6G7F - chains F and G of the 28 polymer chains in the assembly; structure by X-ray diffraction, 2.70 A resolution.

== Chain F ==
Name: Probable proteasome subunit alpha type-7
Organism: Saccharomyces cerevisiae (strain ATCC 204508 / S288c)
Notes: EC 3.4.25.1
Reference sequence: P21242 (PSA7_YEAST); residues -3 to 284 here correspond to UniProt positions 1-288 (UniProt number = residue number + 4)
Chain sequence (288 residues; row label = number of the first residue in the row; numbers below 1 keep their minus sign (Met-3 is residue -3)):
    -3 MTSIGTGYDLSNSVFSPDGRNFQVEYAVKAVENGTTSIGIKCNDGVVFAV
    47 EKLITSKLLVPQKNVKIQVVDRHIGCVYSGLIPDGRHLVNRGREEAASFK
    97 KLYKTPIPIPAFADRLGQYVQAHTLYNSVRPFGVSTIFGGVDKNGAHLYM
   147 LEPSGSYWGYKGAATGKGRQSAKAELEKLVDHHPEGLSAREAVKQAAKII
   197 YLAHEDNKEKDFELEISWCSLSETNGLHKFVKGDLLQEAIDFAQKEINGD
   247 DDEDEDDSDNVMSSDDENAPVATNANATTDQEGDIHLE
Unresolved in the structure: -3 to 1, 245-284
Swiss-Prot annotation at these positions:
  - modified residue: Thr-2 (N-acetylthreonine)

== Chain G ==
Name: Proteasome subunit alpha type-1
Organism: Saccharomyces cerevisiae (strain ATCC 204508 / S288c)
Notes: EC 3.4.25.1
Reference sequence: P21243 (PSA1_YEAST); residues -8 to 243 here correspond to UniProt positions 1-252 (UniProt number = residue number + 9)
Chain sequence (252 residues; row label = number of the first residue in the row; numbers below 1 keep their minus sign (Met-8 is residue -8)):
    -8 MSGAAAASAAGYDRHITIFSPEGRLYQVEYAFKATNQTNINSLAVRGKDC
    42 TVVISQKKVPDKLLDPTTVSYIFCISRTIGMVVNGPIPDARNAALRAKAE
    92 AAEFRYKYGYDMPCDVLAKRMANLSQIYTQRAYMRPLGVILTFVSVDEEL
   142 GPSIYKTDPAGYYVGYKATATGPKQQEITTNLENHFKKSKIDHINEESWE
   192 KVVEFAITHMIDALGTEFSKNDLEVGVATKDKFFTLSAENIEERLVAIAE
   242 QD
Unresolved in the structure: -8 to 1, 243
Ion coordination: Mg2+: Thr8, Tyr119, Arg122, Met125

== How chain F and chain G interact ==
Pairs across the interface (63):
  Thr2(F) - His6(G)
  Gly3(F) - His6(G)
  Tyr4(F) - Arg5(G)
  Tyr4(F) - His6(G)
  Tyr4(F) - Tyr21(G)
  Ser9(F) - Arg126(G)
  Val10(F) - His6(G)
  Val10(F) - Gln18(G)
  Phe11(F) - Gln18(G)  hydrogen bond (backbone-side chain)
  Phe11(F) - Tyr21(G)
  Phe11(F) - Ala22(G)  hydrophobic
  Phe11(F) - Ala25(G)  hydrophobic
  Phe11(F) - Arg126(G)
  Phe11(F) - Pro127(G)
  Phe11(F) - Gly129(G)
  Ser12(F) - Tyr21(G)
  Pro13(F) - Tyr21(G)  hydrophobic
  Pro13(F) - Lys24(G)  hydrogen bond (backbone-side chain)
  Asp14(F) - Lys24(G)
  Gly15(F) - Tyr21(G)
  Gly15(F) - Ala25(G)
  Lys37(F) - Asp56(G)  salt bridge
  Gln114(F) - Arg82(G)  hydrogen bond (side chain-backbone)
  Gln114(F) - Asn83(G)
  Gln114(F) - Leu86(G)
  Gln117(F) - Pro79(G)
  Gln117(F) - Asp80(G)
  Gln117(F) - Asn83(G)  hydrogen bond
  Gln117(F) - Arg126(G)
  Thr120(F) - Arg126(G)  hydrogen bond (backbone-side chain)
  Leu121(F) - Asn83(G)
  Leu121(F) - Tyr124(G)
  Leu121(F) - Arg126(G)
  Leu121(F) - Leu128(G)  hydrophobic
  Tyr122(F) - Tyr124(G)
  Tyr122(F) - Met125(G)  hydrophobic
  Ser150(F) - Pro79(G)
  Gly151(F) - Pro79(G)
  Ser152(F) - Ile78(G)
  Ser152(F) - Pro79(G)
  Tyr153(F) - Arg82(G)  hydrogen bond (backbone-side chain)
  Trp154(F) - Leu55(G)  hydrophobic
  Trp154(F) - Thr59(G)
  Trp154(F) - Val60(G)  hydrophobic
  Trp154(F) - Ser61(G)
  Trp154(F) - Tyr62(G)
  Trp154(F) - Ile78(G)  hydrophobic
  Trp154(F) - Arg82(G)
  Gly155(F) - Leu55(G)
  Gly155(F) - Asp56(G)  hydrogen bond (backbone-backbone)
  Gly155(F) - Thr59(G)  hydrogen bond (backbone-side chain)
  Tyr156(F) - Leu54(G)
  Tyr156(F) - Leu55(G)
  Tyr156(F) - Asp56(G)
  Lys157(F) - Lys53(G)
  Lys157(F) - Leu54(G)  hydrogen bond (backbone-backbone)
  Lys157(F) - Leu55(G)
  Gly158(F) - Leu54(G)
  Leu172(F) - Leu54(G)  hydrophobic
  Glu173(F) - Lys53(G)
  Glu173(F) - Leu54(G)
  Val176(F) - Leu54(G)  hydrophobic
  Asp177(F) - Lys53(G)  salt bridge
Other interface residues (no listed pair), chain F (32 interface residues in all): Asp110, Tyr145, Lys169
Other interface residues (no listed pair), chain G (29 interface residues in all): Asp52, Pro57

== In short ==
Chain F and chain G form an interface of 32 and 29 residues respectively, with 9 hydrogen bonds and 2 salt
bridges. Polar pairs include Lys37(F)-Asp56(G), Asp177(F)-Lys53(G) and Phe11(F)-Gln18(G). The Mg2+ site is
built by Thr8(G), Tyr119(G), Arg122(G) and Met125(G).
Chain F is Probable proteasome subunit alpha type-7 and chain G is Proteasome subunit alpha type-1, both from
Saccharomyces cerevisiae (strain ATCC 204508 / S288c); the structure, Yeast 20S proteasome in complex with
Cystargolide B, was determined by X-ray diffraction together with 6G8M and 6G8N from the same study.
